Entry 9ATM (X-ray diffraction, 1.90 A resolution); this record covers chains H and L of the 5 polymer chains in the assembly.

== Chain H ==
Name: VIR-7229 Fab heavy chain
From: Homo sapiens
Notes: antibody fragment or engineered binder
Sequence (226 residues; row label = number of the first residue in the row):
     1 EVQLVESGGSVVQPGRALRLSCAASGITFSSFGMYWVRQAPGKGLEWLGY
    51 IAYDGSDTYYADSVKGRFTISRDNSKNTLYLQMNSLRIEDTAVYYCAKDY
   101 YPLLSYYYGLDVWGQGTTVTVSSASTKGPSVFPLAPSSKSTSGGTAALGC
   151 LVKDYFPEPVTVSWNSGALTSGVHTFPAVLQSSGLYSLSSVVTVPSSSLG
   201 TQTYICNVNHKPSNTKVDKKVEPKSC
Disordered / not traced: 141
Cystine bridges: Cys22-Cys96, Cys150-Cys206
What the authors report for this chain:
  - contacts within the chain: Tyr50-Tyr106 (pi stacking)
  - conformationally variable residues (side-chain flip): Tyr106

== Chain L ==
Name: VIR-7229 Fab light chain
From: Homo sapiens
Notes: antibody fragment or engineered binder
Sequence (216 residues; numbered 1 to 216; the number before each row is that of its first residue):
     1 ESVLTQPRSVSGSPGQSVTISCTGTSSDVGAYNYVSWYQQHPGKAPKFMI
    51 YDVDQRPSGVPDRFSGSKSGNTASLIISGLQAEDEADYYCSSYAGSYIWV
   101 FGGGTQLTVLGQPKAAPSVTLFPPSSEELQANKATLVCLISDFYPGAVTV
   151 AWKADSSPVKAGVETTTPSKQSNNKYAASSYLSLTPEQWKSHRSYSCQVT
   201 HEGSTVEKTVAPTECS
Disordered / not traced: 216
Modified residues: Glu1 (pyroglutamic acid; PCA)
Cystine bridges: Cys22-Cys90, Cys138-Cys197

== How chain H and chain L interact ==
Cross-chain cystine bridges: Cys226(H)-Cys215(L)
Residue-residue contacts (70):
  Val37(H) - Phe101(L)  hydrophobic
  Gln39(H) - Gln40(L)  hydrogen bond
  Gln39(H) - Tyr89(L)  hydrogen bond
  Lys43(H) - Tyr89(L)  hydrogen bond (backbone-side chain)
  Gly44(H) - Tyr89(L)
  Leu45(H) - Pro46(L)  hydrophobic
  Leu45(H) - Tyr89(L)
  Leu45(H) - Phe101(L)
  Glu46(H) - Phe101(L)
  Trp47(H) - Tyr97(L)
  Trp47(H) - Trp99(L)
  Trp47(H) - Phe101(L)
  Tyr59(H) - Ser96(L)
  Tyr59(H) - Tyr97(L)
  Tyr60(H) - Ile98(L)
  Tyr95(H) - Gln40(L)  hydrogen bond
  Tyr95(H) - Lys44(L)
  Tyr95(H) - Ala45(L)  hydrophobic
  Tyr100(H) - Phe48(L)  hydrophobic
  Tyr100(H) - Pro57(L)
  Tyr100(H) - Ser58(L)  hydrogen bond (side chain-backbone)
  Tyr101(H) - Tyr51(L)
  Tyr106(H) - Tyr97(L)  hydrogen bond (side chain-backbone)
  Tyr106(H) - Trp99(L)  hydrogen bond (backbone-side chain)
  Tyr107(H) - Tyr34(L)  hydrophobic
  Tyr107(H) - Tyr97(L)
  Tyr107(H) - Trp99(L)
  Tyr108(H) - Ser36(L)  hydrogen bond (backbone-side chain)
  Tyr108(H) - Phe48(L)
  Tyr108(H) - Tyr51(L)
  Gly109(H) - Tyr38(L)
  Gly109(H) - Phe48(L)
  Leu110(H) - Tyr38(L)  hydrogen bond (backbone-side chain)
  Leu110(H) - Phe48(L)
  Asp111(H) - Phe48(L)
  Trp113(H) - Ala45(L)  hydrophobic
  Trp113(H) - Pro46(L)
  Gly114(H) - Ala45(L)
  Val131(H) - Glu127(L)
  Phe132(H) - Ser125(L)
  Phe132(H) - Glu127(L)
  Phe132(H) - Glu128(L)
  Pro133(H) - Ser125(L)
  Pro133(H) - Glu127(L)
  Leu134(H) - Phe122(L)  hydrophobic
  Ala135(H) - Phe122(L)
  Ala147(H) - Thr120(L)
  Ala147(H) - Phe122(L)
  Leu151(H) - Thr135(L)
  Leu151(H) - Val137(L)  hydrophobic
  Leu151(H) - Tyr181(L)  hydrophobic
  Lys153(H) - Thr135(L)
  Lys153(H) - Ser183(L)
  His174(H) - Ser169(L)  hydrogen bond
  His174(H) - Lys170(L)
  His174(H) - Gln171(L)
  His174(H) - Ala177(L)
  Phe176(H) - Leu139(L)  hydrophobic
  Phe176(H) - Ala177(L)  hydrophobic
  Phe176(H) - Ala178(L)
  Phe176(H) - Ser179(L)
  Pro177(H) - Thr166(L)
  Pro177(H) - Ser169(L)
  Val179(H) - Thr166(L)
  Leu188(H) - Tyr181(L)
  Ser189(H) - Val137(L)
  Ser189(H) - Tyr181(L)  hydrogen bond
  Val191(H) - Leu139(L)  hydrophobic
  Lys219(H) - Glu127(L)  salt bridge
  Cys226(H) - Cys215(L)  disulfide
Also at the interface, not in a pair above, chain H (45 interface residues in all): Asp62, Leu148, Gly149, Asp154, Ala178, Leu180, Gln181, Ser182
Also at the interface, not in a pair above, chain L (45 interface residues in all): Glu1, Tyr93, Gly102, Gly103, Lys133, Ile140, Glu164, Thr165, Thr167, Glu214

== Overview ==
Chain H and chain L each contribute 45 residues to their interface; the contacts include 1 disulfide bond, 11
hydrogen bonds and 1 salt bridge. Among the polar pairs are Lys219(H)-Glu127(L), Gln39(H)-Gln40(L) and
Gln39(H)-Tyr89(L). The paper reports conformational variability at Tyr106(H); contacts within the chain
involving Tyr106(H) and Tyr50(H).
Chain H is VIR-7229 Fab heavy chain and chain L is VIR-7229 Fab light chain, both from Homo sapiens; the
structure, SARS-CoV-2 EG.5 RBD bound to the VIR-7229 and the S2H97 Fab fragments, was determined by X-ray
diffraction together with 8S6M, 9ASD and 9AU2 from the same study.
